PDB entry 1UPC | X-ray diffraction, 2.45 A resolution | chains B and D of the 4 polymer chains in the assembly

[Chain B (and D)]
Name: Carboxyethylarginine synthase
Organism: Streptomyces clavuligerus
Notes: chain D of this document is another copy of the same molecule, construct and numbering; everything in this record applies to it too
UniProt: Q9LCV9 (Q9LCV9); residues 1-573 here = UniProt positions 1-573
Amino-acid sequence (573 residues; numbered 1 to 573; the number before each row is that of its first residue):
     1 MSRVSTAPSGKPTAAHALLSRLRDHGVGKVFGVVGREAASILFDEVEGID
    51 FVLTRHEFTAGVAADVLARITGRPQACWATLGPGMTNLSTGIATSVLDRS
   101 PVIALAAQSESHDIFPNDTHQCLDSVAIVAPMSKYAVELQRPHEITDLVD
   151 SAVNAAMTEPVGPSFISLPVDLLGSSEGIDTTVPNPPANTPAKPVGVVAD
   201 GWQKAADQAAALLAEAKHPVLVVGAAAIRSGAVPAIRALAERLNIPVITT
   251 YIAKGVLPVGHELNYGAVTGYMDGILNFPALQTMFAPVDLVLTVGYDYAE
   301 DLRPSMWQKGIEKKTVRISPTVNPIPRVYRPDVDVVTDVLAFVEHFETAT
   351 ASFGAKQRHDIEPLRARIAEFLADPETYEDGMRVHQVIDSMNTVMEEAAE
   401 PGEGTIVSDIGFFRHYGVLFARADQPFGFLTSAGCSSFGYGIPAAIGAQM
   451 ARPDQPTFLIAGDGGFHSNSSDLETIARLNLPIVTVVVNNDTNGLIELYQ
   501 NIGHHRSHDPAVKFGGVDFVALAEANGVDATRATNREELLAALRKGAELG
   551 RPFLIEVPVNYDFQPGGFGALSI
Unresolved in the structure: 1-11, 182-183, 573
Bound ions: Mg2+: Asp463, Asn490, Thr492 (together with thiamine diphosphate)
Ligand contacts:
  - thiamine diphosphate (TPP), molecule 1: Val33, Val34, Gly35, Glu57, Thr80, Pro83, Gly84, Asn87, Gln121
  - thiamine diphosphate (TPP), molecule 2: Ile410, Gly411, Phe412, Phe413, Ser436, Ser437, Phe438, Gly462, Asp463, Gly464, Gly465, Asn490, Thr492, Asn493, Gly494, Leu495, Ile496, Tyr561
Swiss-Prot annotation at these positions:
  - binding site (substrate): Tyr271, Asp301, Arg414, His415, Leu571
  - binding site (thiamine diphosphate): Ile410 to Phe413, Ser436 to Phe438, Gly464, Gly465, Asn490 to Leu495, Tyr561
  - binding site (Mg(2+)): Asp463, Asn490, Thr492

[Interface between chain B and chain D]
Contacting residue pairs - 37 pairs, chain B then chain D:
  Arg21(B) - Arg330(D)
  Arg141(B) - Arg327(D)
  Glu144(B) - Arg327(D)  salt bridge
  Asp147(B) - Arg327(D)  salt bridge
  Asp147(B) - Arg330(D)
  Leu148(B) - Arg327(D)
  Asp150(B) - Arg330(D)  salt bridge
  Ser151(B) - Pro326(D)
  Asn154(B) - Val322(D)
  Asn154(B) - Asn323(D)
  Thr158(B) - Val322(D)
  Pro186(B) - Arg330(D)
  Lys193(B) - Asp200(D)  salt bridge
  Val195(B) - Val197(D)  hydrophobic
  Val195(B) - Val198(D)
  Gly196(B) - Val197(D)
  Gly196(B) - Val198(D)  hydrogen bond (backbone-backbone)
  Val197(B) - Val195(D)  hydrophobic
  Val197(B) - Gly196(D)
  Val197(B) - Val197(D)  hydrophobic
  Val198(B) - Val195(D)
  Val198(B) - Gly196(D)  hydrogen bond (backbone-backbone)
  Val198(B) - Val198(D)  hydrophobic
  Ala199(B) - Val195(D)  hydrophobic
  Asp200(B) - Lys193(D)  salt bridge
  Val322(B) - Asn154(D)
  Val322(B) - Thr158(D)
  Asn323(B) - Asn154(D)
  Pro326(B) - Ser151(D)
  Arg327(B) - Arg141(D)
  Arg327(B) - Glu144(D)  salt bridge
  Arg327(B) - Asp147(D)  salt bridge
  Arg327(B) - Leu148(D)
  Arg330(B) - Arg21(D)
  Arg330(B) - Asp147(D)
  Arg330(B) - Asp150(D)  salt bridge
  Arg330(B) - Pro186(D)
Interface residues without a listed pair, chain B (24 interface residues in all): Thr146, Pro324
Interface residues without a listed pair, chain D (24 interface residues in all): Thr146, Ala199, Pro324

[Summary]
The chain B/chain D interface involves 24 residues from each chain; the contacts include 2 hydrogen bonds and
8 salt bridges. Polar pairs include Glu144(B)-Arg327(D), Asp147(B)-Arg327(D) and Asp150(B)-Arg330(D). Ligands
of chain B: thiamine diphosphate.
Both chains are Carboxyethylarginine synthase (Streptomyces clavuligerus). Entry 1UPC (Carboxyethylarginine
synthase from Streptomyces clavuligerus) was determined by X-ray diffraction, deposited together with 1UPA and
1UPB.
